6VM8 - chains A and C of the 3 polymer chains in the assembly; structure by X-ray diffraction, 2.41 A resolution.

[Chain A]
Protein: MHC class I antigen, A-2 alpha chain
From: Homo sapiens
Reference sequence: A0A5B8RNS7 (A0A5B8RNS7_HUMAN); residues 1-275 here correspond to UniProt positions 25-299 (UniProt number = residue number + 24)
Sequence (275 residues; each row starts with the number of its first residue):
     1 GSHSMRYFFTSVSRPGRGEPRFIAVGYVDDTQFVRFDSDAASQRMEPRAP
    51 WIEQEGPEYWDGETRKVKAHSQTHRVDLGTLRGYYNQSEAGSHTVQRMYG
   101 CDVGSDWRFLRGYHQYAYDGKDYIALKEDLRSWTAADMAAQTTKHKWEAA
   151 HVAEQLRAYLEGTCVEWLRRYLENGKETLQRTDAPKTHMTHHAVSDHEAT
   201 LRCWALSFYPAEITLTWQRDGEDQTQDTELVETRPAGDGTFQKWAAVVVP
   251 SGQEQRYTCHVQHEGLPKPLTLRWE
Disulfides: Cys101-Cys164, Cys203-Cys259

[Chain C]
Protein: Melanocyte protein PMEL
Notes: fragment: epitope
Reference sequence: P40967 (PMEL_HUMAN); residues 1-9 here correspond to UniProt positions 209-217 (UniProt number = residue number + 208)
Sequence (9 residues; row label = number of the first residue in the row):
     1 IMDQVPFSV
Differences from the reference sequence: engineered mutation Met2 (Thr210 in P40967)
Curated features (UniProtKB/Swiss-Prot):
  - region: Ile1, Asp3 to Val9 (Antigenic peptide)

[Interface between chain A and chain C]
Residue-residue contacts (43; chain A residue first):
  Met5(A) with Ile1(C)
  Tyr7(A) with Ile1(C), hydrogen bond (side chain-backbone); Met2(C), hydrogen bond (side chain-backbone)
  Met45(A) with Met2(C), hydrophobic
  Tyr59(A) with Ile1(C), hydrophobic
  Glu63(A) with Ile1(C); Met2(C), hydrogen bond (side chain-backbone)
  Lys66(A) with Ile1(C); Met2(C), hydrogen bond (side chain-backbone); Asp3(C)
  Val67(A) with Met2(C), hydrophobic
  Ala69(A) with Val5(C), hydrophobic
  His70(A) with Asp3(C); Gln4(C)
  Thr73(A) with Val5(C); Pro6(C), hydrogen bond (side chain-backbone); Phe7(C); Ser8(C)
  Asp77(A) with Ser8(C); Val9(C), hydrogen bond (side chain-backbone)
  Thr80(A) with Val9(C)
  Leu81(A) with Val9(C), hydrophobic
  Tyr84(A) with Val9(C)
  Arg97(A) with Pro6(C)
  Tyr99(A) with Met2(C); Asp3(C), hydrogen bond (side chain-backbone)
  Tyr116(A) with Val9(C)
  Thr143(A) with Val9(C), hydrogen bond (side chain-backbone)
  Lys146(A) with Phe7(C); Ser8(C), hydrogen bond (side chain-backbone); Val9(C), hydrogen bond (side chain-backbone)
  Trp147(A) with Phe7(C); Ser8(C), hydrogen bond (side chain-backbone); Val9(C), hydrophobic
  Ala150(A) with Phe7(C), hydrophobic
  Val152(A) with Phe7(C), hydrophobic
  Leu156(A) with Asp3(C)
  Tyr159(A) with Ile1(C), hydrogen bond (side chain-backbone); Met2(C); Asp3(C)
  Thr163(A) with Ile1(C)
  Trp167(A) with Ile1(C)
  Tyr171(A) with Ile1(C), hydrogen bond (side chain-backbone)
Also at the interface, not in a pair above, chain A (29 interface residues in all): Phe9, Tyr123

[In short]
29 residues of chain A face 9 of chain C across their interface; the contacts include 13 hydrogen bonds. Polar
pairs include Tyr7(A)-Ile1(C), Tyr7(A)-Met2(C) and Glu63(A)-Met2(C).
Here chain A is MHC class I antigen, A-2 alpha chain (Homo sapiens) and chain C is Melanocyte protein PMEL.
Entry 6VM8 (SILv44 T cell receptor bound to HLA-A2 presenting gp100T2M peptide (IMDQVPFSV)) was determined by
X-ray diffraction together with 6VM7, 6VM9, 6VMA and 6VMC from the same study.
